8QVW - chains A and B; structure by electron microscopy, 3.00 A resolution.

== Chain A ==
Name: Signal recognition particle subunit SRP68
Source organism: Homo sapiens
UniProt: Q9UHB9 (SRP68_HUMAN); numbering as in UniProt (aligned over 52-627)
Amino-acid sequence (577 residues; numbered 51 to 627; the number before each row is that of its first residue):
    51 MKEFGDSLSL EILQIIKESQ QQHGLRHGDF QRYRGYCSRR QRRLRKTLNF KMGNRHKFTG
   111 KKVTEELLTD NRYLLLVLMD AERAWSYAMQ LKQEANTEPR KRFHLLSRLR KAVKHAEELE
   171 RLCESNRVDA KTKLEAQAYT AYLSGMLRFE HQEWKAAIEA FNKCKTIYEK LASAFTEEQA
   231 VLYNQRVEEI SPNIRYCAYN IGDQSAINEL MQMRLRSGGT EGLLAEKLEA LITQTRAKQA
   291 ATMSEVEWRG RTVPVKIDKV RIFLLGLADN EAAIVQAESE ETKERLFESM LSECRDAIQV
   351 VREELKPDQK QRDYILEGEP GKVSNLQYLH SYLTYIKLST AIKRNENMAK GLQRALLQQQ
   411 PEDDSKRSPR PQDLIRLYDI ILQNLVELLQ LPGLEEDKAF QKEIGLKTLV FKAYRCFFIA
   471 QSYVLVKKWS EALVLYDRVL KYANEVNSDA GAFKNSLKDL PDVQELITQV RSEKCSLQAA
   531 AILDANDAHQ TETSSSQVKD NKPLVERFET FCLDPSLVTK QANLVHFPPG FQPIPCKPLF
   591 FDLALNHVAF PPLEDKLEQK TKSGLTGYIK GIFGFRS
Disordered / not traced: 51-552, 609-627
Sequence notes: initiating methionine (51)
Curated features (UniProtKB/Swiss-Prot):
  - region: Pro588 to Lys610 (Required for interaction with SRP72)
  - modified residue: Ser241 (Phosphoserine), Lys452 (N6-acetyllysine)
  - mutagenesis: Tyr86 (Y86A: Loss of interaction with SRP72), Phe590 (F590L: Loss of interaction with SRP72. Diminished localization to endoplasmic reticulum), Asp592 (D592A: Loss of interaction with SRP72), Val598 (V598A: Loss of interaction with SRP72; when associated with A-56 in SRP72), Phe600 (F600A: Loss of interaction with SRP72), Gln609 (Q609H: Reduced interaction with SRP72)

== Chain B ==
Name: Signal recognition particle subunit SRP72
Source organism: Homo sapiens
UniProt: O76094 (SRP72_HUMAN); residues 1-671 here = UniProt positions 1-671
Amino-acid sequence (674 residues; each row starts with the number of its first residue; numbers below 1 keep their minus sign (Ser-2 is residue -2)):
    -2 SNAMASGGSG GVSVPALWSE VNRYGQNGDF TRALKTVNKI LQINKDDVTA LHCKVVCLIQ
    58 NGSFKEALNV INTHTKVLAN NSLSFEKAYC EYRLNRIENA LKTIESANQQ TDKLKELYGQ
   118 VLYRLERYDE CLAVYRDLVR NSQDDYDEER KTNLSAVVAA QSNWEKVVPE NLGLQEGTHE
   178 LCYNTACALI GQGQLNQAMK ILQKAEDLCR RSLSEDTDGT EEDPQAELAI IHGQMAYILQ
   238 LQGRTEEALQ LYNQIIKLKP TDVGLLAVIA NNIITINKDQ NVFDSKKKVK LTNAEGVEFK
   298 LSKKQLQAIE FNKALLAMYT NQAEQCRKIS ASLQSQSPEH LLPVLIQAAQ LCREKQHTKA
   358 IELLQEFSDQ HPENAAEIKL TMAQLKISQG NISKACLILR SIEELKHKPG MVSALVTMYS
   418 HEEDIDSAIE VFTQAIQWYQ NHQPKSPAHL SLIREAANFK LKYGRKKEAI SDLQQLWKQN
   478 PKDIHTLAQL ISAYSLVDPE KAKALSKHLP SSDSMSLKVD VEALENSAGA TYIRKKGGKV
   538 TGDSQPKEQG QGDLKKKKKK KKGKLPKNYD PKVTPDPERW LPMRERSYYR GRKKGKKKDQ
   598 IGKGTQGATA GASSELDASK TVSSPPTSPR PGSAATVSAS TSNIIPPRHQ KPAGAPATKK
   658 KQQQKKKKGG KGGW
Disordered / not traced: -2 to 8, 167-174, 212-220, 462-671
Sequence notes: expression tag (-2 to 0)
Curated features (UniProtKB/Swiss-Prot):
  - modified residue: Ala2 (N-acetylalanine), Thr571 (Phosphothreonine), Thr618 (Phosphothreonine), Ser630 (Phosphoserine), Ser635 (Phosphoserine)
  - cross-link: Lys391 (Glycyl lysine isopeptide (Lys-Gly) (interchain with G-Cter in SUMO1))
  - natural variant: Arg207 (R207H: In BMFS1)
  - mutagenesis: Val11 to Asp44 (Loss of interaction with SRP68), Asp44 (D44E: Reduced interaction with SRP68), Val45 (V45I: Reduced interaction with SRP68), Val53 (V53I: Reduced interaction with SRP68. Diminished localization to endoplasmic reticulum), Ile56 (I56A: Loss of interaction with SRP72; when associated with A-598 in SRP68), Tyr86 (Y86C: Loss of interaction with SRP68. Diminished localization to endoplasmic reticulum), Glu113 to Val131 (Loss of interaction with SRP68), Tyr132 to Val165 (Loss of interaction with SRP68), Val136 to Arg137 (Stronger interaction with SRP68), Lys553 to Lys558 (Loss of RNA binding), Lys555 to Lys556 (Diminished RNA binding), Trp577 to Leu578 (Loss of RNA binding), 8 further mutagenesis entries in UniProt

== Interface between chain A and chain B ==
Residue-residue contacts - 131 pairs, chain A then chain B:
  Phe558(A) - Leu377(B)  hydrophobic
  Phe558(A) - Leu402(B)  hydrophobic
  Phe558(A) - Lys405(B)
  Phe558(A) - Pro406(B)
  Phe558(A) - Gly407(B)
  Glu559(A) - Pro406(B)
  Thr560(A) - Pro406(B)
  Thr560(A) - Gly407(B)  hydrogen bond (backbone-backbone)
  Thr560(A) - Ser410(B)
  Phe561(A) - Ser410(B)
  Phe561(A) - Phe429(B)  hydrophobic
  Phe561(A) - Glu452(B)
  Cys562(A) - Ser410(B)
  Leu567(A) - Ile384(B)
  Leu567(A) - Ala411(B)  hydrophobic
  Val568(A) - Thr414(B)
  Val568(A) - Met415(B)  hydrophobic
  Val568(A) - His418(B)
  Thr569(A) - Ile384(B)
  Lys570(A) - Ser385(B)
  Lys570(A) - Gln386(B)  hydrogen bond (side chain-backbone)
  Asn573(A) - Gln381(B)
  Leu574(A) - Leu377(B)
  Leu574(A) - Ala380(B)  hydrophobic
  Leu574(A) - Gln381(B)  hydrogen bond (backbone-side chain)
  Val575(A) - Thr378(B)
  Val575(A) - Gln381(B)  hydrogen bond (backbone-side chain)
  Phe577(A) - Ala345(B)
  Phe577(A) - Ala346(B)  hydrophobic
  Phe577(A) - Cys349(B)  hydrophobic
  Phe577(A) - Thr378(B)
  Phe577(A) - Gln381(B)
  Phe577(A) - Leu382(B)  hydrophobic
  Pro578(A) - Tyr316(B)
  Pro579(A) - Leu312(B)
  Pro579(A) - Tyr316(B)
  Gly580(A) - Leu312(B)
  Phe581(A) - Ile271(B)  hydrophobic
  Phe581(A) - Thr272(B)
  Phe581(A) - Lys275(B)
  Phe581(A) - Asn309(B)
  Phe581(A) - Leu312(B)  hydrophobic
  Phe581(A) - Tyr316(B)  hydrophobic
  Gln582(A) - Thr272(B)
  Gln582(A) - Asn309(B)
  Gln582(A) - Leu338(B)
  Pro583(A) - Tyr234(B)  hydrophobic
  Pro583(A) - Gln237(B)
  Pro583(A) - Asn269(B)
  Pro583(A) - Thr272(B)
  Ile584(A) - Val265(B)
  Ile584(A) - Asn268(B)
  Ile584(A) - Asn269(B)  hydrogen bond (backbone-side chain)
  Ile584(A) - Gln302(B)
  Ile584(A) - Ala305(B)  hydrophobic
  Pro585(A) - Asn160(B)
  Pro585(A) - Tyr234(B)  hydrophobic
  Pro585(A) - Val265(B)
  Pro585(A) - Gln302(B)
  Cys586(A) - Tyr180(B)
  Cys586(A) - Gln231(B)  hydrogen bond (backbone-side chain)
  Cys586(A) - Leu262(B)  hydrophobic
  Cys586(A) - Val265(B)  hydrophobic
  Cys586(A) - Ile266(B)  hydrophobic
  Lys587(A) - Tyr180(B)  hydrogen bond (backbone-side chain)
  Lys587(A) - Asp259(B)  salt bridge
  Lys587(A) - Lys297(B)
  Lys587(A) - Gln302(B)
  Pro588(A) - Ala153(B)  hydrophobic
  Pro588(A) - Ala156(B)  hydrophobic
  Pro588(A) - Ala157(B)
  Pro588(A) - Asn181(B)
  Leu589(A) - Thr149(B)
  Leu589(A) - Ala153(B)
  Leu589(A) - Glu177(B)
  Leu589(A) - Tyr180(B)  hydrophobic
  Leu589(A) - Asn181(B)  hydrogen bond (backbone-side chain)
  Leu589(A) - Glu224(B)
  Leu589(A) - Ile227(B)  hydrophobic
  Phe590(A) - Tyr120(B)  hydrophobic
  Phe590(A) - Tyr132(B)  hydrophobic
  Phe590(A) - Asn150(B)
  Phe590(A) - Ala153(B)  hydrophobic
  Phe590(A) - Val154(B)  hydrophobic
  Phe591(A) - Glu146(B)
  Phe591(A) - Thr149(B)
  Phe591(A) - Asn150(B)  hydrogen bond (backbone-side chain)
  Phe591(A) - Glu177(B)
  Asp592(A) - Tyr86(B)  hydrogen bond
  Asp592(A) - Arg90(B)  salt bridge
  Asp592(A) - Gln117(B)  hydrogen bond
  Leu593(A) - Glu113(B)
  Leu593(A) - Gln117(B)  hydrogen bond (backbone-side chain)
  Leu593(A) - Tyr132(B)
  Leu593(A) - Glu146(B)
  Leu593(A) - Arg147(B)
  Leu593(A) - Asn150(B)
  Ala594(A) - Tyr86(B)  hydrophobic
  Ala594(A) - Glu113(B)  hydrogen bond (backbone-side chain)
  Ala594(A) - Gln117(B)  hydrogen bond (backbone-side chain)
  Leu595(A) - Tyr86(B)
  Leu595(A) - Arg90(B)
  Asn596(A) - Tyr143(B)
  His597(A) - Lys110(B)
  His597(A) - Glu113(B)  salt bridge
  His597(A) - Arg147(B)
  Val598(A) - Ile56(B)  hydrophobic
  Val598(A) - Gln57(B)  hydrogen bond (backbone-side chain)
  Val598(A) - Phe82(B)  hydrophobic
  Ala599(A) - Val53(B)
  Phe600(A) - Val18(B)
  Phe600(A) - Gly22(B)
  Phe600(A) - Phe27(B)  hydrophobic
  Phe600(A) - Ala30(B)  hydrophobic
  Phe600(A) - Cys50(B)  hydrophobic
  Phe600(A) - Val53(B)  hydrophobic
  Phe600(A) - Cys54(B)  hydrophobic
  Pro601(A) - Thr46(B)
  Pro601(A) - His49(B)
  Pro601(A) - Cys50(B)
  Leu603(A) - Trp15(B)  hydrophobic
  Leu603(A) - Val18(B)  hydrophobic
  Leu603(A) - Asn19(B)
  Leu603(A) - Thr46(B)
  Lys606(A) - Trp15(B)
  Lys606(A) - Asp44(B)  salt bridge
  Lys606(A) - Thr46(B)  hydrogen bond
  Leu607(A) - Trp15(B)
  Leu607(A) - Ser16(B)
  Leu607(A) - Asn19(B)
  Glu608(A) - Pro12(B)
Interface residues without a listed pair, chain A (46 interface residues in all): Leu554, Arg557, Leu563, Ala572, Glu604
Interface residues without a listed pair, chain B (97 interface residues in all): Tyr89, Trp161, Cys184, Ile187, Gly230, Leu238, Gly261, Leu298, Phe308, Leu313, Met315, Leu342, Ile343, Glu374, Leu396, Val413, Leu449

== Summary ==
Chain A and chain B form an interface of 46 and 97 residues respectively; the contacts include 16 hydrogen
bonds and 4 salt bridges. Among the polar pairs are Lys587(A)-Asp259(B), Asp592(A)-Arg90(B) and
His597(A)-Glu113(B).
Chain A is Signal recognition particle subunit SRP68 and chain B is Signal recognition particle subunit SRP72,
both from Homo sapiens; the structure, Cryo-EM structure of the peptide binding domain of human SRP68/72, was
determined by electron microscopy (same publication as 8QVX).
